PDB entry 4YA4 | X-ray diffraction, 2.90 A resolution | chains C and D of the 28 polymer chains in the assembly

# Chain C
Protein: Proteasome subunit alpha type-4
Organism: Saccharomyces cerevisiae S288c
Notes: EC 3.4.25.1
UniProt: P40303 (PSA4_YEAST); residues -1 to 252 here correspond to UniProt positions 1-254 (UniProt number = residue number + 2)
Chain sequence (254 residues; row label = number of the first residue in the row; numbers below 1 keep their minus sign (Met-1 is residue -1)):
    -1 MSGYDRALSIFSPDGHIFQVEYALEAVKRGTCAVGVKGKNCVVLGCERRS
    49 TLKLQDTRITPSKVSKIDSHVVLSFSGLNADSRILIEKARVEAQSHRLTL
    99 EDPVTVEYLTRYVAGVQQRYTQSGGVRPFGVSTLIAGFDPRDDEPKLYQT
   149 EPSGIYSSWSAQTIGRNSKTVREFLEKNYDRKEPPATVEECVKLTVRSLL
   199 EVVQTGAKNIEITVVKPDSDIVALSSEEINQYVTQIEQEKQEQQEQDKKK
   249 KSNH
Disordered / not traced: -1 to 0, 241-252
UniProt features mapped onto this chain:
  - modified residue: Thr58 (Phosphothreonine)

# Chain D
Protein: Proteasome subunit alpha type-5
Organism: Saccharomyces cerevisiae S288c
Notes: EC 3.4.25.1
UniProt: P32379 (PSA5_YEAST); residues -7 to 252 here correspond to UniProt positions 1-260 (UniProt number = residue number + 8)
Chain sequence (260 residues; numbered -7 to 252; the number before each row is that of its first residue; numbers below 1 keep their minus sign (Met-7 is residue -7)):
    -7 MFLTRSEYDRGVSTFSPEGRLFQVEYSLEAIKLGSTAIGIATKEGVVLGV
    43 EKRATSPLLESDSIEKIVEIDRHIGCAMSGLTADARSMIEHARTAAVTHN
    93 LYYDEDINVESLTQSVCDLALRFGEGASGEERLMSRPFGVALLIAGHDAD
   143 DGYQLFHAEPSGTFYRYNAKAIGSGSEGAQAELLNEWHSSLTLKEAELLV
   193 LKILKQVMEEKLDENNAQLSCITKQDGFKIYDNEKTAELIKELKEKEAAE
   243 SPEEADVEMS
Disordered / not traced: -7 to 0, 118-124, 243-252

# Interface between chain C and chain D
Residue-residue contacts - 63 pairs, chain C then chain D:
  Asp3(C) with Glu117(D)
  Arg4(C) with Glu117(D)
  Ala5(C) with Val4(D), hydrophobic; Glu117(D), hydrogen bond (backbone-side chain); Ser127(D)
  Ser7(C) with Ser127(D); Arg128(D)
  Ile8(C) with Gln15(D)
  Phe9(C) with Gln15(D); Tyr18(D); Ser19(D); Ala22(D), hydrophobic; Leu73(D), hydrophobic; Arg128(D); Pro129(D); Gly131(D)
  Ser10(C) with Tyr18(D)
  Pro11(C) with Tyr18(D), hydrophobic; Glu21(D)
  Gly13(C) with Tyr18(D); Glu21(D); Ala22(D)
  His14(C) with Leu25(D)
  Ile15(C) with Leu73(D), hydrophobic; Arg128(D)
  Lys35(C) with Glu52(D), salt bridge
  Gln116(C) with Ala75(D); Asp76(D); Arg128(D)
  Thr119(C) with Arg128(D), hydrogen bond (backbone-side chain)
  Gln120(C) with Met126(D); Ser127(D), hydrogen bond (backbone-backbone); Arg128(D); Pro129(D); Phe130(D)
  Ser121(C) with Ser127(D)
  Gly122(C) with Ser127(D)
  Ser151(C) with Ala75(D)
  Gly152(C) with Ala75(D)
  Ile153(C) with Thr74(D); Ala75(D), hydrophobic
  Ser155(C) with Leu51(D); Ser55(D)
  Ser156(C) with Leu51(D); Glu52(D), hydrogen bond; Ser55(D), hydrogen bond (backbone-side chain)
  Trp157(C) with Thr47(D); Ser48(D); Leu50(D); Leu51(D); Glu52(D)
  Ser158(C) with Leu50(D), hydrogen bond (backbone-backbone); Glu52(D), hydrogen bond
  Ala159(C) with Leu50(D)
  Leu173(C) with Leu50(D), hydrophobic
  Glu174(C) with Ser48(D), hydrogen bond; Pro49(D); Leu50(D)
  Tyr177(C) with Leu50(D), hydrophobic
  Arg179(C) with Pro49(D), hydrogen bond (side chain-backbone); Leu50(D), hydrogen bond (side chain-backbone); Leu51(D), hydrogen bond (side chain-backbone); Glu52(D)
Other interface residues (no listed pair), chain C (31 interface residues in all): Asp12, Arg170
Other interface residues (no listed pair), chain D (26 interface residues in all): Asp1

# Summary
Chain C and chain D form an interface of 31 and 26 residues respectively; the contacts include 11 hydrogen
bonds and 1 salt bridge. Polar contacts include Lys35(C)-Glu52(D), Ala5(C)-Glu117(D) and Thr119(C)-Arg128(D).
Here chain C is Proteasome subunit alpha type-4 and chain D is Proteasome subunit alpha type-5, both from
Saccharomyces cerevisiae S288c. Entry 4YA4 (Yeast 20S proteasome beta2-H114D mutant) was determined by X-ray
diffraction, deposited together with 4Y69, 4Y6A, 4Y6V, 4Y6Z, 4Y70, 4Y74 and 34 further entries.
